8UCS - chains B and C of the 10 polymer chains in the assembly; structure by electron microscopy, 2.40 A resolution.

[Chain B]
Molecule: OmpA family protein
From: Clostridium sporogenes
UniProtKB: J7SFK3 (J7SFK3_CLOS1); residues 1-251 here = UniProt positions 1-251
Chain sequence (290 residues; row label = number of the first residue in the row):
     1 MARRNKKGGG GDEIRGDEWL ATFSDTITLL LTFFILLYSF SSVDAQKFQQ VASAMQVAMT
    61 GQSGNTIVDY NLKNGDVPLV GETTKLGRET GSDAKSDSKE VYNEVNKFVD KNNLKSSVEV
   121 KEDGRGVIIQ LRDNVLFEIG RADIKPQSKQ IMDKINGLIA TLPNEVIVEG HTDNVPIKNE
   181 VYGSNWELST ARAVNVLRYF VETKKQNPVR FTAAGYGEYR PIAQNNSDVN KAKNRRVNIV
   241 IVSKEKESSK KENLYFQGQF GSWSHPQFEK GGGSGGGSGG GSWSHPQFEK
Not modelled in the structure: 1-10, 61-290
Differences from the reference sequence: expression tag (252-290)

[Chain C]
Molecule: Motility protein A
From: Clostridium sporogenes
UniProtKB: A0A7U4JQH9 (A0A7U4JQH9_CLOSG); residues 1-262 here = UniProt positions 1-262
Chain sequence (262 residues; each row starts with the number of its first residue):
     1 MKKRDILTPI GFVLCFGLVL WGMASGGSNL KVFWDVASVF ITIGGSMAAM LITYPMDEFK
    61 RLLIVIRQTF KDNGMSNIDV IQNFVDLSRK ARREGLLSLE DAINNLTDDY MKKGLRMVVD
   121 GIEPETIREI MELEIDEMEK RHKSGADMLK TWGGYAPAFG MVGTLIGLIQ MLANLTDSST
   181 IASGMGKALI TTFYGSLMAN AVFNPMGANL MFKSGVEATT REMVLEGVLA IQSGVNPRIM
   241 EEKLVSYLSP PERQAYSKVQ VS
Not modelled in the structure: 1-6, 260-262

[Interface between chain B and chain C]
Contacting residue pairs (12; chain B residue first):
  Ile-14(B) with Asp-147(C); Lys-150(C); Thr-151(C)
  Gly-16(B) with Gly-154(C)
  Trp-19(B) with Pro-157(C); Ala-158(C), hydrophobic
  Phe-23(B) with Met-161(C), hydrophobic
  Thr-26(B) with Met-161(C); Leu-165(C)
  Leu-30(B) with Leu-168(C), hydrophobic
  Phe-34(B) with Ile-181(C), hydrophobic; Met-185(C), hydrophobic
Interface residues without a listed pair, chain B (8 interface residues in all): Thr-22
Interface residues without a listed pair, chain C (14 interface residues in all): Gly-153, Leu-189, Thr-192

[Summary]
The interface between chain B and chain C involves 8 residues on one side and 14 on the other.
Here chain B is OmpA family protein and chain C is Motility protein A, both from Clostridium sporogenes. Entry
8UCS (Cryo-EM structure of the flagellar MotAB stator bound to FliG) was determined by electron microscopy,
deposited together with 8UMD, 8UMX, 8UOX and 8UPL.
